Entry 8B41 (electron microscopy, 3.80 A resolution); this record covers chains D and E of the 10 polymer chains in the assembly.

# Chain D
Molecule: Volume-regulated anion channel subunit LRRC8A
Organism: Mus musculus
Reference sequence: Q80WG5 (LRC8A_MOUSE); residues 2-810 here = UniProt positions 2-810
Sequence (817 residues; each row starts with the number of its first residue; numbering starts at 0):
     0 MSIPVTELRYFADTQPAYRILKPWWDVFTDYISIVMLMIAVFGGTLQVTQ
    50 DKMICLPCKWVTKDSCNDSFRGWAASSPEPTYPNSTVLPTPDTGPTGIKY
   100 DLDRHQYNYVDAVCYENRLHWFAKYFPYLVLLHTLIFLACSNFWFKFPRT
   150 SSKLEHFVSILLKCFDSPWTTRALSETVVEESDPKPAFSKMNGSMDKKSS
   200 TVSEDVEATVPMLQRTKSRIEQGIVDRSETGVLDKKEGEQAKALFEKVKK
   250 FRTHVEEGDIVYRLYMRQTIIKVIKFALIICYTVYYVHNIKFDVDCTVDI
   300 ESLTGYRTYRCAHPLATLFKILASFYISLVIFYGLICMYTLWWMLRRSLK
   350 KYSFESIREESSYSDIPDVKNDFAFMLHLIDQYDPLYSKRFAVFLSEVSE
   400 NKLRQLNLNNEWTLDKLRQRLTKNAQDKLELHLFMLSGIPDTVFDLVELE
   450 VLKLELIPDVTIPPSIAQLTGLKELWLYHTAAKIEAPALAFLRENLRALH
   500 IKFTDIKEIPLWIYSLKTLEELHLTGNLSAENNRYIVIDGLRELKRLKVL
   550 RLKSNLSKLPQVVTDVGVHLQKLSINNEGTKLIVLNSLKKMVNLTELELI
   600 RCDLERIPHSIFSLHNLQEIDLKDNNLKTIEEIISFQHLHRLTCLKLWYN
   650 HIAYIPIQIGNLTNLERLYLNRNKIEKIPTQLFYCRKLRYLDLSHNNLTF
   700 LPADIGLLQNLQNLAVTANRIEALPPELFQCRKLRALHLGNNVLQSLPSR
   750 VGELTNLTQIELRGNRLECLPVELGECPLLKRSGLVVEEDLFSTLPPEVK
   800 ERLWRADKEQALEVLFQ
Disordered / not traced: 0-14, 69-91, 177-215, 809-816
Differences from the reference sequence: initiating methionine (0); expression tag (1, 811-816)
UniProt features mapped onto this chain:
  - motif: Leu706, Leu707 (Di-leucine motif)
  - site: Arg103 (Required for anion selectivity)
  - modified residue: Thr200 (Phosphothreonine), Ser202 (Phosphoserine), Thr215 (Phosphothreonine), Ser217 (Phosphoserine)
  - glycosylation (N-linked (GlcNAc...) asparagine): Asn66, Asn83
  - natural variant: Phe443 to Ala810 (deletion: In ebo)
  - mutagenesis: Val40 (V40D: Abolishes activity in hypotonic solution), Thr44 (T44D: Abolishes activity in hypotonic solution), Val47 (V47D: Abolishes activity in hypotonic solution; V47K/N: Impairs activity in hypotonic solution), Thr48 (T48D: Abolishes activity in hypotonic solution; T48W/Y/K/N: Impairs activity in hypotonic solution), Arg103 (R103A: No effect on anion channel activity. Impairs channel selectivity, so that the channel is also permeable to Na(+) ions)
Cystine bridges: Cys54-Cys310, Cys57-Cys65, Cys113-Cys295
What the authors report for this chain:
  - specificity-determining residues: Arg103

# Chain E
Molecule: Volume-regulated anion channel subunit LRRC8C
Organism: Mus musculus
Reference sequence: Q8R502 (LRC8C_MOUSE); residue numbers follow UniProt; this construct covers 2-803
Sequence (811 residues; each row starts with the number of its first residue; numbering starts at 0):
     0 MSIPVTEFRQFSEQQPAFRVLKPWWDVFTDYLSVAMLMIGVFGCTLQVMQ
    50 DKIICLPKRVQPAQNHSSVPNVSQAVISTTPLPPPKPSPTNPATVEMKGL
   100 KTDLDLQQYSFINQMCYERALHWYAKYFPYLVLIHTLVFMLCSNFWFKFP
   150 GSSSKIEHFISILGKCFDSPWTTRALSEVSGEDSEEKDNRKNNMNRSGTI
   200 QSGPEGNLVRSQSLKSIPEKFVVDKSAAGALDKKEGEQAKALFEKVKKFR
   250 LHVEEGDILYAMYVRQTVLKVIKFLIIIAYNSALVSKVQFTVDCNVDIQD
   300 MTGYKNFSCNHTMAHLFSKLSFCYLCFVSIYGLTCLYTLYWLFYRSLREY
   350 SFEYVRQETGIDDIPDVKNDFAFMLHMIDQYDPLYSKRFAVFLSEVSENK
   400 LKQLNLNNEWTPDKLRQKLQTNAHNRLELPLIMLSGLPDTVFEITELQSL
   450 KLEIIKNVMIPATIAQLDNLQELCLHQCSVKIHSAALSFLKENLKVLSVK
   500 FDDMRELPPWMYGLRNLEELYLVGSLSHDISKNVTLESLRDLKSLKILSI
   550 KSNVSKIPQAVVDVSSHLQKMCVHNDGTKLVMLNNLKKMTNLTELELVHC
   600 DLERIPHAVFSLLSLQELDLKENNLKSIEEIVSFQHLRKLTVLKLWYNSI
   650 AYIPEHIKKLTSLERLFFSHNKVEVLPSHLFLCNKIRYLDLSYNDIRFIP
   700 PEIGVLQSLQYFSITCNKVESLPDELYFCKKLKTLKIGKNSLSVLSPKIG
   750 NLLFLSYLDIKGNHFEVLPPELGDCRALKRARLVVEDALFETLPSDVREQ
   800 MKADALEVLFQ
Disordered / not traced: 0-15, 60-94, 169-243, 350-364, 395-810
Differences from the reference sequence: initiating methionine (0); expression tag (1, 804-810); conflict Arg781 (Gly in Q8R502)
UniProt features mapped onto this chain:
  - modified residue (Phosphoserine): Ser212, Ser215
  - mutagenesis: Leu105 (L105R: No effect on channel activity of the complex with LRRC8A)
Cystine bridges: Cys54-Cys308, Cys115-Cys293
What the authors report for this chain:
  - specificity-determining residues: Leu105

# Interface between chain D and chain E
Pairs across the interface - 58 pairs, chain D then chain E:
  Val47(D) - Phe41(E)  hydrophobic
  Val47(D) - Leu45(E)  hydrophobic
  Val47(D) - Gln49(E)
  Thr48(D) - Met48(E)
  Thr48(D) - Gln49(E)
  Lys58(D) - Glu95(E)
  Lys58(D) - Met96(E)  hydrogen bond (side chain-backbone)
  Trp59(D) - Glu95(E)  hydrogen bond
  Tyr99(D) - Gly98(E)  hydrogen bond (backbone-backbone)
  Asp100(D) - Gly98(E)
  Asp100(D) - Leu99(E)
  Asp102(D) - Leu103(E)
  Asp102(D) - Tyr108(E)  hydrogen bond
  Arg103(D) - Leu105(E)
  His104(D) - Cys54(E)
  His104(D) - Leu105(E)
  His104(D) - Tyr108(E)
  His104(D) - Asn112(E)  hydrogen bond
  Gln105(D) - Leu55(E)
  Gln105(D) - Leu99(E)
  Gln105(D) - Thr101(E)
  Gln105(D) - Tyr108(E)
  Tyr108(D) - Ile53(E)  hydrophobic
  Tyr108(D) - Leu55(E)  hydrophobic
  Tyr108(D) - Ser307(E)
  Tyr108(D) - Asn309(E)
  Ala111(D) - Phe289(E)
  Val112(D) - Phe289(E)  hydrophobic
  Val112(D) - Asn309(E)
  Glu115(D) - Phe289(E)
  Glu115(D) - His314(E)  salt bridge
  Tyr124(D) - His314(E)
  Tyr124(D) - Lys318(E)
  Tyr127(D) - Phe41(E)
  Tyr127(D) - Leu315(E)
  Lys145(D) - Tyr30(E)
  Pro147(D) - Trp23(E)
  Pro147(D) - Tyr380(E)
  Ser151(D) - Asp381(E)
  Glu154(D) - Arg18(E)  salt bridge
  Glu154(D) - Tyr380(E)
  Glu300(D) - Met96(E)
  Ser301(D) - Lys57(E)
  Ser301(D) - Leu99(E)
  Leu302(D) - Leu55(E)  hydrophobic
  Leu302(D) - Pro56(E)
  Leu302(D) - Lys57(E)
  Leu302(D) - Leu99(E)
  Leu302(D) - Ser307(E)
  Thr303(D) - Lys97(E)
  Thr303(D) - Gly98(E)
  Thr303(D) - Leu99(E)
  Gly304(D) - Met96(E)
  Gly304(D) - Lys97(E)
  Tyr305(D) - Met96(E)
  Tyr305(D) - Lys97(E)
  Tyr305(D) - Gly98(E)
  Arg306(D) - Met96(E)
Also at the interface, not in a pair above, chain D (29 interface residues in all): Val60, Asn107
Also at the interface, not in a pair above, chain E (33 interface residues in all): Lys100, Cys308, Thr311

# In short
The interface between chain D and chain E involves 29 residues on one side and 33 on the other, with 5
hydrogen bonds and 2 salt bridges. Polar contacts include Glu115(D)-His314(E), Glu154(D)-Arg18(E) and
Lys58(D)-Met96(E). The paper reports specificity determinants Arg103(D) and Leu105(E).
Chain D is Volume-regulated anion channel subunit LRRC8A and chain E is Volume-regulated anion channel subunit
LRRC8C, both from Mus musculus; the structure, Structure of heteromeric LRRC8A/C (1:1 co-transfected)
Volume-Regulated Anion Channel in complex with synthetic nanobody Sb1, was determined by electron microscopy
together with 8B40, 8B42 and 8BEN from the same study.
